PDB entry 9DTF | X-ray diffraction, 2.45 A resolution | chains C and E of the 6 polymer chains in the assembly

[Chain C]
Molecule: tRNA(Phe)
Sequence (77 nucleotides; each row starts with the number of its first residue):
     1 GGCCAGGUAGCUCAGUCGGUAUGAGCGUCCGCCUGAAAAGCGGAAGGUCG
    51 GCGGUUCGAUCCCGCCCCUGGCCACCA
Unresolved in the structure: 74-77

[Chain E]
Name: Phenylalanine--tRNA ligase beta subunit
From: Mycobacterium tuberculosis H37Rv
Notes: EC 6.1.1.20
UniProtKB: P9WFU1 (SYFB_MYCTU); residue numbers follow UniProt; this construct covers 1-831
Sequence (835 residues; each row starts with the number of its first residue; numbers below 1 keep their minus sign (Gln-3 is residue -3)):
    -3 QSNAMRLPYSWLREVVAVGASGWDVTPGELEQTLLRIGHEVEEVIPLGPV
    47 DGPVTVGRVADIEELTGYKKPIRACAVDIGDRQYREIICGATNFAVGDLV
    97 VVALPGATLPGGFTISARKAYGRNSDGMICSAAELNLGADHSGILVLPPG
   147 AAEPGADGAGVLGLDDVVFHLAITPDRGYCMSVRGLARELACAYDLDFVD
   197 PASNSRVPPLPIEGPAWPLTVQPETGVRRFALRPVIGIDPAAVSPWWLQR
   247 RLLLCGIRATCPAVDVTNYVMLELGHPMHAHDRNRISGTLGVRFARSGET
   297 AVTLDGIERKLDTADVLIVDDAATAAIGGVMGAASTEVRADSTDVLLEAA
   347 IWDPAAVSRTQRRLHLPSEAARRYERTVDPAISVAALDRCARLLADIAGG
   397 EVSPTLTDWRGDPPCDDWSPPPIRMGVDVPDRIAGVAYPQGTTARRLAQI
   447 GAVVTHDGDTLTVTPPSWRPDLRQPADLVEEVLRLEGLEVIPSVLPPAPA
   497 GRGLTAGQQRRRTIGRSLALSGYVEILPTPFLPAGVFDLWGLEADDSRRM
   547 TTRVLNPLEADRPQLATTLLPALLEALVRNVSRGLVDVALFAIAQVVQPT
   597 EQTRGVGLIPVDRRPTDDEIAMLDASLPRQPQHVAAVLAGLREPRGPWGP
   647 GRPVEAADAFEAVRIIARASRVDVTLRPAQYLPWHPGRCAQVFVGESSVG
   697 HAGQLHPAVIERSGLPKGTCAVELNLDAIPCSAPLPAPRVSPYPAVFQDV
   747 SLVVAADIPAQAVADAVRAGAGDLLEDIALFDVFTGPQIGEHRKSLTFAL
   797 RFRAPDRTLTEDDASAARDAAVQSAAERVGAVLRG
Unresolved in the structure: -3, 57-68, 84-86, 111-121, 136-137
Differences from the reference sequence: expression tag (-3 to 0)
Swiss-Prot annotation at these positions:
  - binding site (Mg(2+)): Asp467, Asp473, Glu476, Glu477
Bound ions: Mg2+: Glu476 (shared with 1 residue of chain D)
Reported in the primary citation:
  - binding site for tRNA(Phe): Phe780
  - catalytic residues: Thr263, Asn264, Ser364 (proposed by the authors, not directly observed)
  - specificity-determining residues: Gly325, Glu344 (proposed by the authors, not directly observed)

[Interface between chain C and chain E]
Pairs across the interface - 43 pairs, chain C then chain E:
  G10(C) with Pro740(E), base contact
  C11(C) with Pro738(E), hydrogen bond to the sugar; Tyr739(E), sugar contact; Pro740(E), base contact
  U12(C) with Pro738(E), sugar contact; Tyr739(E), sugar contact
  G25(C) with Pro740(E), base contact; Thr804(E), hydrogen bond to the base; Leu805(E), hydrogen bond to the sugar; Thr806(E), phosphate contact
  C26(C) with Pro740(E), sugar contact; Ala741(E), hydrogen bond to the sugar; Val742(E), phosphate contact; Thr804(E), sugar contact; Leu805(E), sugar contact; Thr806(E), phosphate contact; Glu807(E), hydrogen bond to the phosphate
  G27(C) with Ala741(E), sugar contact; Val742(E), phosphate contact; Phe743(E), hydrogen bond to the phosphate; Glu807(E), phosphate contact
  U28(C) with Phe743(E), phosphate contact
  U34(C) with Arg830(E), sugar contact
  G35(C) with Asp778(E), hydrogen bond to the base; Phe780(E), stacking on the base; Gln784(E), phosphate contact; Ser791(E), base contact; Arg830(E), hydrogen bond to the base
  A36(C) with Ser747(E), hydrogen bond to the base; Asp778(E), base contact; Thr793(E), hydrogen bond to the base; Arg830(E), base contact
  A37(C) with Asp745(E), hydrogen bond to the sugar; Ser747(E), hydrogen bond to the base; Phe777(E), sugar contact; Thr793(E), base contact
  A38(C) with Gln744(E), sugar contact; Asp745(E), hydrogen bond to the sugar
  A39(C) with Gln744(E), sugar contact; Glu807(E), phosphate contact; Ser811(E), phosphate contact; Arg814(E), hydrogen bond to the sugar
  G40(C) with Glu807(E), phosphate contact
Also at the interface, not in a pair above, chain E (24 interface residues in all): Val746, Asp808

[In short]
Chain C and chain E form an interface of 14 and 24 residues respectively; the contacts include 14 hydrogen
bonds and 1 aromatic stacking contact. Polar contacts include G25(C)-Thr804(E), G35(C)-Asp778(E) and
G35(C)-Arg830(E). From UniProt: 4 Mg2+-binding residues on chain E. The paper reports catalytic residues
Thr263(E), Asn264(E) and Ser364(E); a binding site for tRNA(Phe) at Phe780(E).
Chain C is tRNA(Phe) and chain E is Phenylalanine--tRNA ligase beta subunit (Mycobacterium tuberculosis
H37Rv); the structure, Crystal structure of the complex of M. tuberculosis PheRS with cognate precursor tRNA
and fragment DDD01008876, was determined by X-ray diffraction together with 9DRT, 9DSX, 9DRS and 9DRV from the
same study.
